PDB entry 6HKM | X-ray diffraction, 2.47 A resolution | chain A

# Chain A
Name: Mitogen-activated protein kinase 7
Source organism: Homo sapiens
Notes: EC 2.7.11.24; fragment: kinase domain
UniProtKB: Q13164 (MK07_HUMAN); residue numbers follow UniProt; this construct covers 49-395
Chain sequence (347 residues; numbered 49 to 395; the number before each row is that of its first residue):
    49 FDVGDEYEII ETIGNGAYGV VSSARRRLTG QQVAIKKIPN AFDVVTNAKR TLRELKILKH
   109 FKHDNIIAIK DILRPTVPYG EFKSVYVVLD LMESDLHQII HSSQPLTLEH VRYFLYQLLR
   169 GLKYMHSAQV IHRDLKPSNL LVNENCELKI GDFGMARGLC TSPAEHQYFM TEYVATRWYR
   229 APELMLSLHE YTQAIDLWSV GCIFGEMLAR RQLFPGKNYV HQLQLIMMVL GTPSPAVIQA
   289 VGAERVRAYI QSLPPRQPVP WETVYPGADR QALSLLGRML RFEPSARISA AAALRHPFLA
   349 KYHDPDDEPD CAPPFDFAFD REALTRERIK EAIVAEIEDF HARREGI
Unresolved in the structure: 49-53, 64-67, 73-78, 124, 211-212, 303-304
Small-molecule neighbours: G92 ([4-(6,7-dimethoxyquinazolin-4-yl)piperidin-1-yl]-[4-(trifluoromethyloxy)phenyl]methanone): Ile-61, Gly-62, Val-69, Ala-82, Lys-84, Ile-86, Thr-99, Glu-102, Leu-103, Leu-106, Ile-115, Ile-117, Val-135, Leu-137, Asp-138, Leu-139, Met-140, Glu-141, Leu-189, Gly-199, Asp-200
UniProt features mapped onto this chain:
  - motif: Thr-219 to Tyr-221 (TXY)
  - active site: Asp-182 (Proton acceptor)
  - binding site (ATP): Ile-61 to Val-69, Lys-84
  - mutagenesis: Thr-219 to Tyr-221 (Loss activation by MAP2K5)

# Overview
Bound to chain A: compound G92. UniProt lists active-site residue Asp-182, 10 ATP-binding residues and 3
mutagenesis sites.
Chain A is Mitogen-activated protein kinase 7 (Homo sapiens); the structure, Crystal structure of Compound 1
with ERK5, was determined by X-ray diffraction, deposited together with 6HKN.
